6TYX - chains A and C; structure by X-ray diffraction, 1.90 A resolution.

== Chain A ==
Protein: X-ray repair cross-complementing protein 5
Source organism: Xenopus laevis
Notes: EC 3.6.4.-; fragment: Ku80 von Willebrand
Reference sequence: A0A1L8EVE5 (A0A1L8EVE5_XENLA); residue numbers follow UniProt; this construct covers 1-169, 188-242
Amino-acid sequence (231 residues; row label = number of the first residue in the row; note: 18 numbers in that range are skipped by the numbering (no residue carries them; nothing is unmodelled there); numbers below 1 keep their minus sign (Met-6 is residue -6)):
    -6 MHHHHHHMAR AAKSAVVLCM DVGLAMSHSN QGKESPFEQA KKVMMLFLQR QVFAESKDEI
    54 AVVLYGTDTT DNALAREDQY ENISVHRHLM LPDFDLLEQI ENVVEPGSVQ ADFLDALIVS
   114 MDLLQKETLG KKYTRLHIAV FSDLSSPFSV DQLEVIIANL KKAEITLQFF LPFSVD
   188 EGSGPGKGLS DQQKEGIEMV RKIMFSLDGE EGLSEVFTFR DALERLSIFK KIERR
Unresolved in the structure: -6 to 5, 188-190, 238-242
Construct notes: initiating methionine (-6); expression tag (-5 to 0); engineered mutation Ser190 (Cys in A0A1L8EVE5), Ala229 (Ser in A0A1L8EVE5)
What the authors report for this chain:
  - mutagenesis - S229A: increased binding to Lys-gly-leu-phe-met (chain C)

== Chain C ==
Protein: Lys-gly-leu-phe-met
Notes: fragment: APLF Ku Binding Motif
Amino-acid sequence (18 residues; each row starts with the number of its first residue):
   294 RPPAGASKPK KKAKGLFM
Unresolved in the structure: 294-306

== Chain A / chain C interface ==
Contacting residue pairs - 18 pairs, chain A then chain C:
  Val9(A) with Leu309(C), hydrophobic
  Leu11(A) with Leu309(C), hydrophobic
  Phe40(A) with Leu309(C)
  Arg128(A) with Met311(C), hydrogen bond
  His130(A) with Gly308(C)
  Phe134(A) with Leu309(C), hydrophobic
  Gln161(A) with Lys307(C), hydrogen bond (side chain-backbone); Gly308(C); Leu309(C), hydrogen bond (side chain-backbone); Phe310(C)
  Phe163(A) with Leu309(C), hydrophobic; Phe310(C), hydrophobic
  Glu222(A) with Lys307(C)
  Phe224(A) with Phe310(C), hydrophobic
  Ala229(A) with Phe310(C), hydrophobic
  Arg232(A) with Phe310(C)
  Leu233(A) with Leu309(C); Phe310(C), hydrophobic
Also at the interface, not in a pair above, chain A (14 interface residues in all): Ala132

== Overview ==
The interface between chain A and chain C involves 14 residues on one side and 5 on the other, with 3 hydrogen
bonds. Among the polar pairs are Arg128(A)-Met311(C), Gln161(A)-Lys307(C) and Gln161(A)-Leu309(C). From the
paper: S229A of chain A increases binding to Lys-gly-leu-phe-met (chain C).
Chain A is X-ray repair cross-complementing protein 5 (Xenopus laevis) and chain C is Lys-gly-leu-phe-met; the
structure, Structure of Ku80 von Willebrand domain S229A mutant complexed with XLF Ku Binding Motif, was
determined by X-ray diffraction (same publication as 6TYT, 6TYU, 6TYV, 6TYW and 6TYZ).
